5D7D - chain A; structure by X-ray diffraction, 1.60 A resolution.

# Chain A
Name: DNA gyrase subunit B
Source organism: Staphylococcus aureus
Notes: EC 5.99.1.3; fragment: ATP binding domain, (delta 105-127)
UniProt: P0A0K8 (GYRB_STAAU); numbering as in UniProt; present here: 2-104, 128-234
Chain sequence (212 residues; numbered 0 to 234; 23 numbers in that range are skipped by the numbering (no residue carries them; nothing is unmodelled there); the number before each row is that of its first residue; numbering starts at 0):
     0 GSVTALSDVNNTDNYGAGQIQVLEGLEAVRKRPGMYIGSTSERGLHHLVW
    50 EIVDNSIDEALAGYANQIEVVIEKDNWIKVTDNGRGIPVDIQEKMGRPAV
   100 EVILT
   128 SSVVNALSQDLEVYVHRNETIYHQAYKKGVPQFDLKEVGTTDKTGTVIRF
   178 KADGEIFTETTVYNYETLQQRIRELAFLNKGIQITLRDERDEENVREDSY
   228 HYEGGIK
Disordered / not traced: 0-14, 231-234
Differences from the reference sequence: expression tag (0-1)
Ion coordination: Mg2+ site 1 near Glu50 (its only coordinating residue here); Mg2+ site 2 near Asn54 (its only coordinating residue here); Mg2+ site 3 near Asp57 (its only coordinating residue here)
Residues lining bound ligands: 57X (7-propyl-3-[2-(pyridin-3-yl)-1,3-thiazol-5-yl]-1,7-dihydro-6H-pyrazolo[3,4-b]pyridin-6-one): Ile51, Asn54, Ser55, Glu58, Val79, Thr80, Asp81, Arg84, Gly85, Ile86, Pro87, Ile102, Arg144, Thr173, Ile175
What the authors report for this chain:
  - binding site for 57X: Asn54, Val79, Asp81, Arg84, Ile86, Ile102, Arg144, Ile175

# Overview
Bound to chain A: compound 57X. The paper reports a binding site for 57X at Asn54, Val79 and Asp81 among
others.
Chain A is DNA gyrase subunit B (Staphylococcus aureus); the structure, Crystal structure of the ATP binding
domain of S. aureus GyrB complexed with a ligand, was determined by X-ray diffraction (same publication as
5D7R).
